Entry 9G9L (electron microscopy, 4.63 A resolution (low resolution: residue-level contacts below are approximate; hydrogen-bond / salt-bridge calls are withheld)); this record covers chains C and M of the 7 polymer chains in the assembly.

# Chain C
Protein: X-ray repair cross-complementing protein 5
From: Homo sapiens
Notes: EC 3.6.4.-
UniProtKB: P13010 (XRCC5_HUMAN); numbering as in UniProt (aligned over 1-732)
Sequence (732 residues; each row starts with the number of its first residue):
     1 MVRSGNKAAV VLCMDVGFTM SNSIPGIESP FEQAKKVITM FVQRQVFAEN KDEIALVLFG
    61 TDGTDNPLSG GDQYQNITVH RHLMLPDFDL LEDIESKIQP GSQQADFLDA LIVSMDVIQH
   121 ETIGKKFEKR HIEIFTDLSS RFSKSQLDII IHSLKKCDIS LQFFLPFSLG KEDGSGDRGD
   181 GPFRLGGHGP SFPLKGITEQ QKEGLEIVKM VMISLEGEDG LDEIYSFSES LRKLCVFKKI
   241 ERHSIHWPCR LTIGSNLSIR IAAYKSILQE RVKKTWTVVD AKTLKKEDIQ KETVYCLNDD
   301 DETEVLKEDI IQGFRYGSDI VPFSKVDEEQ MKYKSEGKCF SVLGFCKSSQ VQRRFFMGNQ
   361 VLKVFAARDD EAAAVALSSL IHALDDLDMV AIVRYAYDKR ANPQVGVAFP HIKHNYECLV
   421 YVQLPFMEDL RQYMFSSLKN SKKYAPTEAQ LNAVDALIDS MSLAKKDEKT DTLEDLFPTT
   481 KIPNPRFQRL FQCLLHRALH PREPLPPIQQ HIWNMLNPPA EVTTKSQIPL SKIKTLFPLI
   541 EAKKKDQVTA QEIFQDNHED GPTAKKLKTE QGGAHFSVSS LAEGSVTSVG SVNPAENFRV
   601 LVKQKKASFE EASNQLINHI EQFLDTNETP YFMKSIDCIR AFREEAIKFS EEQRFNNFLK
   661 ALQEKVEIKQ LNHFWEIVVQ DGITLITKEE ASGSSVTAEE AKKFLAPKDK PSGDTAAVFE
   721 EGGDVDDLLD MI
Unresolved in the structure: 1-5, 169-192, 555-592, 704-721
UniProt features mapped onto this chain:
  - region: Leu-138 to Leu-165 (Leucine-zipper)
  - motif: Glu-720 to Leu-728 (EEXXXDL motif)
  - modified residue: Lys-144 (N6-acetyllysine), Ser-255 (Phosphoserine), Ser-258 (Phosphoserine), Lys-265 (N6-acetyllysine), Ser-318 (Phosphoserine), Lys-332 (N6-acetyllysine), Thr-535 (Phosphothreonine), Ser-577 (Phosphoserine), Ser-579 (Phosphoserine), Ser-580 (Phosphoserine), Lys-660 (N6-acetyllysine), Lys-665 (N6-acetyllysine), Thr-715 (Phosphothreonine)
  - cross-link (Glycyl lysine isopeptide (Lys-Gly)): Lys-195 (interchain with G-Cter in SUMO2), Lys-532 (interchain with G-Cter in SUMO2), Lys-534 (interchain with G-Cter in SUMO2), Lys-566 (interchain with G-Cter in SUMO2), Lys-568 (interchain with G-Cter in SUMO2), Lys-669 (interchain with G-Cter in SUMO2), Lys-688 (interchain with G-Cter in SUMO2)
  - mutagenesis: Glu-720 to Glu-721 (Abolishes interaction with PRKDC and its recruitment to sites of DNA damage), Asp-726 to Asp-727 (Abolishes interaction with PRKDC and its recruitment to sites of DNA damage)

# Chain M
Protein: Protein PAXX
From: Homo sapiens
UniProtKB: Q9BUH6 (PAXX_HUMAN); residues 1-204 here = UniProt positions 1-204
Sequence (204 residues; row label = number of the first residue in the row):
     1 MDPLSPPLCT LPPGPEPPRF VCYCEGEESG EGDRGGFNLY VTDAAELWST CFTPDSLAAL
    61 KARFGLSAAE DITPRFRAAC EQQAVALTLQ EDRASLTLSG GPSALAFDLS KVPGPEAAPR
   121 LRALTLGLAK RVWSLERRLA AAEETAVSPR KSPRPAGPQL FLPDPDPQRG GPGPGVRRRC
   181 PGESLINPGF KSKKPAGGVD FDET
Unresolved in the structure: 1-179, 203-204
UniProt features mapped onto this chain:
  - region: Gly-171 to Thr-204 (Mediates interaction with XRCC5/Ku80 and XRCC6/Ku70 and association with the non-homologous end joining core complex)
  - motif: Phe-190 to Thr-204 (XLM)
  - modified residue: Ser-134 (Phosphoserine), Thr-145 (Phosphothreonine), Ser-148 (Phosphoserine), Ser-152 (Phosphoserine)
  - mutagenesis: Leu-96 to Leu-109 (Loss of function in DNA non-homologous end joining (NHEJ)), Ser-134 (S134A: Does not affect interaction with the DNA-bound XRCC5/Ku80 and XRCC6/Ku70 heterodimer; when associated with 145-D--152; S134D: Phospho-mimetic mutant ...), Thr-145 to Ser-152 (Does not affect interaction with the DNA-bound XRCC5/Ku80 and XRCC6/Ku70 heterodimer; when associated with A-134; Phospho-mimetic mutant ...), Arg-177 to Arg-179 (Abolishes the association with the non-homologous end joining complex. Abolished interaction with XRCC6/Ku70), Ser-184 (S184E: Abolished interaction with XRCC5/Ku80 and XRCC6/Ku70), Ile-186 to Asn-187 (Abolishes the association with the non-homologous end joining complex), Val-199 to Phe-201 (Abolished interaction with XRCC5/Ku80 and XRCC6/Ku70), Phe-201 (F201A: Abolishes the association with the non-homologous end joining complex and localization to double-strand break sites. Abolished interaction with XRCC6/Ku70)

# Chain C / chain M interface
Residue-residue contacts (5):
  Leu-343(C) / Val-199(M)
  Leu-343(C) / Phe-201(M)
  Gly-344(C) / Val-199(M)
  Gln-432(C) / Phe-190(M)
  Gln-432(C) / Lys-191(M)
Also at the interface, not in a pair above, chain C (5 interface residues in all): Phe-345, Tyr-433
Also at the interface, not in a pair above, chain M (5 interface residues in all): Asp-200

# Summary
Chain C and chain M each contribute 5 residues to their interface. UniProt lists 4 mutagenesis sites on chain
C; 18 mutagenesis sites on chain M.
Here chain C is X-ray repair cross-complementing protein 5 and chain M is Protein PAXX, both from Homo
sapiens. Entry 9G9L (DNA-PK + Polymerase lambda) was determined by electron microscopy.
